4URZ - chains R and S; structure by X-ray diffraction, 2.24 A resolution.

[Chain R]
Molecule: Gtpase hras
Source organism: Homo sapiens
Reference sequence: P01112 (RASH_HUMAN); residues 1-166 here = UniProt positions 1-166
Amino-acid sequence (185 residues; row label = number of the first residue in the row; numbers below 1 keep their minus sign (Met-18 is residue -18)):
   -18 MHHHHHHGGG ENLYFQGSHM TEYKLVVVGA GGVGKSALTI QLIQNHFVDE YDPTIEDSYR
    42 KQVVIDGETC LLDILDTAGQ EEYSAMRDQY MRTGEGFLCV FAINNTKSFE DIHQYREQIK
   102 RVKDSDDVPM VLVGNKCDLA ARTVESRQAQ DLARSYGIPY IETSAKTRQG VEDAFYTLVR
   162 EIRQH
Disordered / not traced: -18 to -1
Sequence notes: expression tag (-18 to 0)
Curated features (UniProtKB/Swiss-Prot):
  - region: His166 (Hypervariable region)
  - motif: Tyr32 to Tyr40 (Effector region)
  - binding site (GTP): Gly13 to Ala18, Val29 to Thr35, Ala59, Gly60, Asn116 to Asp119, Ser145 to Lys147
  - modified residue: Met1 (N-acetylmethionine), Thr2 (N-acetylthreonine), Cys118 (S-nitrosocysteine)
  - glycosylation: Thr35 (Microbial infection: O-linked (Glc) threonine)
  - natural variant: Gly12 (G12A: In CSTLO; G12C: In CSTLO; G12D: In CSTLO; G12E: In CSTLO; G12S: In CSTLO and CMEMS; G12V: In CSTLO, bladder carcinoma and CMEMS), Gly13 (G13C: In CSTLO; G13D: In CSTLO; G13R: In SFM), Gln22 (Q22K: In CMEMS), Glu37 (E37EE: In CSTLO), Thr58 (T58I: In CSTLO), Gln61 (Q61K: In NMTC2; Q61L: In melanoma), Glu63 (E63K: In CMEMS), Ser89 (S89C: Found in a patient with severe fetal hydrops and pleural effusion; uncertain significance), Lys117 (K117R: In CSTLO), Ala146 (A146T: In CSTLO; A146V: In CSTLO)
  - mutagenesis: Ser17 (S17N: Dominant negative. Prevents PLCE1 EGF-induced recruitment to plasma membrane. No effect on subcellular location of isoform 2), Asn26 (N26G: Loss of interaction with PLCE1; when associated with V-12), Val29 (V29A: No effect on interaction with PLCE1; when associated with V-12), Tyr32 (Y32F: Loss of interaction and recruitment to plasma membrane of PLCE1; when associated with V-12), Pro34 (P34G: No effect on interaction with PLCE1; when associated with V-12), Thr35 (T35S: Loss of interaction with PLCE1; when associated with V-12), Glu37 (E37G: No effect on interaction with PLCE1; when associated with V-12), Asp38 (D38N: No effect on interaction with PLCE1; when associated with V-12), Ser39 (S39C: No effect on interaction with PLCE1; when associated with V-12), Ala59 (A59T: Loss of GTPase activity and creation of an autophosphorylation site), Gln61 (Q61I: Moderately increased transformation of cultured cell lines; Q61R: Promotes interaction with SHOC2 and PP1C; Q61V: Strongly increased transformation of cultured cell lines), Ala83 (A83T: GTP-binding activity reduced by factor of 30), 4 further mutagenesis entries in UniProt
Residues lining bound ligands: ligands (VJP; 1-[(4-aminophenyl)sulfonyl]piperidin-2-one): Lys5, Leu6, Val7, Asp54, Ile55, Leu56, Gln70, Tyr71, Thr74
Reported in the primary citation:
  - binding site for ligands: Leu6, Asp54
  - conformationally variable residues (side-chain flip): Lys5, Tyr71

[Chain S]
Molecule: Son of sevenless homolog 1
Source organism: Homo sapiens
Reference sequence: Q07889 (SOS1_HUMAN); residues 564-1049 here = UniProt positions 564-1049
Amino-acid sequence (487 residues; each row starts with the number of its first residue):
   563 MEEQMRLPSA DVYRFAEPDS EENIIFEENM QPKAGIPIIK AGTVIKLIER LTYHMYADPN
   623 FVRTFLTTYR SFCKPQELLS LIIERFEIPE PEPTEADRIA IENGDQPLSA ELKRFRKEYI
   683 QPVQLRVLNV CRHWVEHHFY DFERDAYLLQ RMEEFIGTVR GKAMKKWVES ITKIIQRKKI
   743 ARDNGPGHNI TFQSSPPTVE WHISRPGHIE TFDLLTLHPI EIARQLTLLE SDLYRAVQPS
   803 ELVGSVWTKE DKEINSPNLL KMIRHTTNLT LWFEKCIVET ENLEERVAVV SRIIEILQVF
   863 QELNNFNGVL EVVSAMNSSP VYRLDHTFEQ IPSRQKKILE EAHELSEDHY KKYLAKLRSI
   923 NPPCVPFFGI YLTNILKTEE GNPEVLKRHG KELINFSKRR KVAEITGEIQ QYQNQPYCLR
   983 VESDIKRFFE NLNPMGNSME KEFTDYLFNK SLEIEPRNPK PLPRFPKKYS YPLKSPGVRP
  1043 SNPRPGT
Disordered / not traced: 563-566, 656-669, 744-753, 1046-1049
Sequence notes: expression tag (563)
Residues lining bound ligands: ligands (VJP; 1-[(4-aminophenyl)sulfonyl]piperidin-2-one): Ser908, Glu909, Asp910, His911, Tyr912
Reported in the primary citation:
  - binding site for ligands: His911

[How chain R and chain S interact]
Residue-residue contacts (67; chain R residue first):
  Gly13(R) - Thr810(S)
  Ser17(R) - Glu942(S)  hydrogen bond
  Ile21(R) - Lys939(S)
  Ile21(R) - Gly943(S)
  Gln25(R) - Gly943(S)
  Asp30(R) - Gly943(S)
  Asp30(R) - Pro945(S)
  Glu31(R) - Asn944(S)
  Tyr32(R) - Lys939(S)
  Tyr32(R) - Gly943(S)
  Tyr32(R) - Asn944(S)  hydrogen bond (backbone-side chain)
  Tyr32(R) - Lys963(S)
  Pro34(R) - Asn936(S)
  Pro34(R) - Lys939(S)
  Pro34(R) - Thr940(S)
  Thr35(R) - Asn936(S)
  Tyr40(R) - His911(S)
  Asp54(R) - His911(S)  salt bridge
  Ile55(R) - His911(S)
  Leu56(R) - His911(S)
  Asp57(R) - Thr935(S)
  Asp57(R) - Lys939(S)  hydrogen bond (backbone-side chain)
  Thr58(R) - Thr935(S)
  Ala59(R) - Thr935(S)  hydrogen bond (backbone-side chain)
  Ala59(R) - Leu938(S)
  Gly60(R) - Trp809(S)  hydrogen bond (backbone-side chain)
  Gly60(R) - Leu934(S)
  Gly60(R) - Leu938(S)
  Gln61(R) - Phe929(S)
  Gln61(R) - Gly931(S)  hydrogen bond (side chain-backbone)
  Gln61(R) - Thr935(S)  hydrogen bond
  Glu63(R) - Lys814(S)  salt bridge
  Glu63(R) - Leu822(S)
  Glu63(R) - Ile825(S)
  Glu63(R) - Arg826(S)  salt bridge
  Glu63(R) - Thr829(S)  hydrogen bond (backbone-side chain)
  Tyr64(R) - Met824(S)
  Tyr64(R) - Ile825(S)
  Tyr64(R) - Thr828(S)
  Tyr64(R) - Thr829(S)
  Tyr64(R) - Phe929(S)  hydrophobic
  Tyr64(R) - Phe930(S)
  Tyr64(R) - Gly931(S)  hydrogen bond (side chain-backbone)
  Ser65(R) - Thr829(S)
  Ser65(R) - Glu1002(S)
  Ala66(R) - Thr832(S)
  Ala66(R) - Ser876(S)
  Met67(R) - Ser876(S)
  Met67(R) - Tyr912(S)
  Met67(R) - Phe929(S)  hydrophobic
  Arg68(R) - Glu1002(S)  salt bridge
  Asp69(R) - Asn879(S)
  Asp69(R) - Ser880(S)
  Asp69(R) - Ser881(S)  hydrogen bond (side chain-backbone)
  Gln70(R) - Val875(S)
  Gln70(R) - Ser876(S)  hydrogen bond
  Gln70(R) - Asn879(S)
  Gln70(R) - Ser908(S)  hydrogen bond
  Arg73(R) - Asn879(S)  hydrogen bond (side chain-backbone)
  Arg73(R) - Ser880(S)
  Arg73(R) - Ser881(S)
  Arg73(R) - Tyr884(S)
  Gln95(R) - Lys1003(S)  hydrogen bond
  Arg102(R) - Asp1007(S)  salt bridge
  Arg102(R) - Phe1010(S)
  Val103(R) - Ser881(S)
  Asp105(R) - Arg1019(S)  salt bridge
Other interface residues (no listed pair), chain R (32 interface residues in all): Gly15
Other interface residues (no listed pair), chain S (43 interface residues in all): Lys602, Leu833, Asp910, Ile932, Thr1006

[Overview]
The interface between chain R and chain S involves 32 residues on one side and 43 on the other; the contacts
include 14 hydrogen bonds and 6 salt bridges. Among the polar pairs are Asp54(R)-His911(S), Glu63(R)-Lys814(S)
and Glu63(R)-Arg826(S). The paper reports a binding site for ligands at Leu6(R), Asp54(R) and His911(S);
conformational variability at Lys5(R) and Tyr71(R).
Chain R is Gtpase hras and chain S is Son of sevenless homolog 1, both from Homo sapiens; the structure, The
crystal structure of H-Ras and SOS in complex with ligands, was determined by X-ray diffraction together with
4URU, 4URV, 4URW, 4URX, 4URY, 4US0 and 4US2 from the same study.
